Entry 7Q06 (X-ray diffraction, 1.95 A resolution); this record covers chains A and D of the 7 polymer chains in the assembly.

== Chain A ==
Protein: Terephthalate 1,2-dioxygenase, terminal oxygenase component subunit beta 1
Organism: Comamonas sp
Notes: EC 1.14.12.15
Reference sequence: Q3C1E2 (TPDB1_COMSP); residue numbers follow UniProt; this construct covers 1-154
Amino-acid sequence (154 residues; row label = number of the first residue in the row):
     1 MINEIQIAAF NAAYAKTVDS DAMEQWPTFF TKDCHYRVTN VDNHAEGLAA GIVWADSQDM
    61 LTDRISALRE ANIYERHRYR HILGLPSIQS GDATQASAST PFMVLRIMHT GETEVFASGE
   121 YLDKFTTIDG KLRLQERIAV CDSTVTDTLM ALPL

== Chain D ==
Protein: Terephthalate 1,2-dioxygenase, terminal oxygenase component subunit alpha 2
Organism: Comamonas sp
Notes: EC 1.14.12.15
Reference sequence: Q3C1D5 (TPDA2_COMSP); residues 1-413 here = UniProt positions 1-413
Amino-acid sequence (428 residues; row label = number of the first residue in the row; numbers below 1 keep their minus sign (Met-1 is residue -1)):
    -1 MGMQESIIQW HGATNTRVPF GIYTDTANAD QEQQRIYRGE VWNYLCLESE IPGAGDFRTT
    59 FAGETPIVVV RDADQEIYAF ENRCAHRGAL IALEKSGRTD SFQCVYHAWS YNRQGDLTGV
   119 AFEKGVKGQG GMPASFCKEE HGPRKLRVAV FCGLVFGSFS EDVPSIEDYL GPEICERIER
   179 VLHKPVEVIG RFTQKLPNNW KLYFENVKDS YHASLLHMFF TTFELNRLSQ KGGVIVDESG
   239 GHHVSYSMID RGAKDDSYKD QAIRSDNERY RLKDPSLLEG FEEFEDGVTL QILSVFPGFV
   299 LQQIQNSIAV RQLLPKSISS SELNWTYLGY ADDSAEQRKV RLKQANLIGP AGFISMEDGA
   359 VGGFVQRGIA GAANLDAVIE MGGDHEGSSE GRATETSVRG FWKAYRKHMG QEMQAENLYF
   419 QGHHHHHH
Disordered / not traced: -1 to 2, 248-267, 412-426
Differences from the reference sequence: initiating methionine (-1); expression tag (0, 414-426)
Metal / ion sites: 2Fe-2S cluster Fe: Cys82, His84, Cys102, His105; Fe ion: His210, His215, Asp356
Small-molecule neighbours:
  - 2-Hydroxyterephthalic acid (8IB): Asn204, Val205, Asp207, Ser208, Ala211, Phe218, Asn224, Ser243, Leu288, Ile290, Ile302, Arg309, Asp356, Arg390
  - 2Fe-2S cluster (FES): Cys82, His84, Arg85, Gly86, Ala87, Cys102, Tyr104, His105, Ala106, Trp107
Swiss-Prot annotation at these positions:
  - binding site ([2Fe-2S] cluster): Cys82, His84, Cys102, His105
Reported in the primary citation:
  - Fe ion coordination: His210, His215, Asp356
  - conformationally variable residues (order/disorder transition): His215
  - binding site for 2-Hydroxyterephthalic acid: Asn224, Ser243, Arg309, Arg390
  - specificity-determining residues: Asn224, Ser243, Arg390 (by similarity / conservation)

== Interface between chain A and chain D ==
Contacting residue pairs (75; chain A residue first):
  Thr39(A) - Phe190(D)
  Asn40(A) - Arg189(D)  hydrogen bond (side chain-backbone)
  Asn40(A) - Phe190(D)
  Asp42(A) - Lys93(D)  salt bridge
  Asn43(A) - Gly188(D)
  Asn43(A) - Arg189(D)  hydrogen bond (side chain-backbone)
  Asn43(A) - Phe190(D)
  Glu46(A) - Arg189(D)  salt bridge
  Leu48(A) - Val186(D)
  Leu48(A) - Ile187(D)
  Leu48(A) - Arg189(D)
  Ala49(A) - Ile187(D)  hydrogen bond (backbone-backbone)
  Ala49(A) - Leu340(D)
  Ala50(A) - Ile187(D)  hydrogen bond (backbone-backbone)
  Ala50(A) - Phe190(D)
  Ala50(A) - Tyr325(D)  hydrophobic
  Ala50(A) - Leu340(D)  hydrophobic
  Gly51(A) - Phe190(D)
  Ile52(A) - Phe190(D)  hydrophobic
  Ile52(A) - Pro348(D)
  Ile52(A) - Ala349(D)
  Val53(A) - Asn344(D)
  Val53(A) - Ala349(D)  hydrophobic
  Trp54(A) - Leu340(D)
  Trp54(A) - Lys341(D)
  Trp54(A) - Asn344(D)  hydrogen bond (backbone-side chain)
  Asp56(A) - Lys337(D)
  Asp56(A) - Lys341(D)  salt bridge
  Ser57(A) - Asp272(D)  hydrogen bond
  Asp59(A) - Lys271(D)
  Asp59(A) - Asp272(D)
  Met60(A) - Asp272(D)
  Met60(A) - Asn344(D)
  Thr62(A) - Lys271(D)
  Asp63(A) - Tyr268(D)
  Asp63(A) - Leu270(D)
  Asp63(A) - Lys271(D)  hydrogen bond (side chain-backbone)
  Asp63(A) - Asp272(D)  hydrogen bond (side chain-backbone)
  Arg64(A) - Asn344(D)  hydrogen bond
  Arg64(A) - Ala349(D)  hydrogen bond (side chain-backbone)
  Arg64(A) - Phe351(D)
  Ser66(A) - Tyr268(D)
  Ala67(A) - Phe217(D)  hydrophobic
  Ala67(A) - Tyr268(D)  hydrogen bond (backbone-side chain)
  Ala67(A) - Phe351(D)  hydrophobic
  Glu70(A) - Met216(D)
  Glu70(A) - Tyr268(D)
  Ala71(A) - Met216(D)  hydrophobic
  Ala71(A) - Glu355(D)
  Asn72(A) - Phe351(D)  hydrogen bond (side chain-backbone)
  Asn72(A) - Met354(D)
  Asn72(A) - Glu355(D)  hydrogen bond
  Ile73(A) - Glu355(D)  hydrogen bond (backbone-side chain)
  Glu75(A) - Phe362(D)
  Glu75(A) - Arg365(D)  salt bridge
  Thr144(A) - Lys93(D)
  Thr144(A) - Phe190(D)
  Thr144(A) - Thr191(D)  hydrogen bond (backbone-backbone)
  Val145(A) - Thr191(D)
  Val145(A) - Lys193(D)
  Thr146(A) - Thr191(D)  hydrogen bond (backbone-backbone)
  Thr146(A) - Gln192(D)
  Thr146(A) - Lys193(D)  hydrogen bond (backbone-backbone)
  Thr146(A) - Pro348(D)
  Asp147(A) - Lys193(D)
  Thr148(A) - Gln192(D)  hydrogen bond (backbone-side chain)
  Thr148(A) - Lys193(D)  hydrogen bond (backbone-backbone)
  Thr148(A) - Pro195(D)
  Thr148(A) - Gly357(D)
  Leu149(A) - Pro348(D)
  Leu149(A) - Met354(D)
  Leu149(A) - Ala358(D)  hydrophobic
  Met150(A) - Pro348(D)  hydrogen bond (backbone-backbone)
  Met150(A) - Ala349(D)
  Met150(A) - Met354(D)
Other interface residues (no listed pair), chain A (36 interface residues in all): Val38, Tyr74, Ala151
Other interface residues (no listed pair), chain D (33 interface residues in all): Leu194, Leu214, Arg269

== Summary ==
Chain A and chain D form an interface of 36 and 33 residues respectively; the contacts include 20 hydrogen
bonds and 4 salt bridges. Polar pairs include Asp42(A)-Lys93(D), Glu46(A)-Arg189(D) and Asp56(A)-Lys341(D).
From the paper: a binding site for 2-Hydroxyterephthalic acid at Asn224(D), Ser243(D) and Arg309(D) among
others; Fe ion coordination by His210(D), His215(D) and Asp356(D).
Chain A is Terephthalate 1,2-dioxygenase, terminal oxygenase component subunit beta 1 and chain D is
Terephthalate 1,2-dioxygenase, terminal oxygenase component subunit alpha 2, both from Comamonas sp; the
structure, Crystal structure of TPADO in complex with 2-OH-TPA, was determined by X-ray diffraction together
with 7Q04 and 7Q05 from the same study.
